PDB entry 4RHW | X-ray diffraction, 2.10 A resolution | chains A and B of the 6 polymer chains in the assembly

[Chain A (and B)]
Name: Apoptotic protease-activating factor 1
From: Homo sapiens
Notes: fragment: card domain; chain B of this document is another copy of the same molecule, construct and numbering; everything in this record applies to it too
Reference sequence: O14727 (APAF_HUMAN); residues 1-97 here = UniProt positions 1-97
Chain sequence (97 residues; numbered 1 to 97; the number before each row is that of its first residue):
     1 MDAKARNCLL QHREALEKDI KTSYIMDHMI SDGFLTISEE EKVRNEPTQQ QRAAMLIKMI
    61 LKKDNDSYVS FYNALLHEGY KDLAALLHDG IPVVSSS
Not modelled in the structure: 96-97 (chain B: 93-97)
What the authors report for this chain:
  - self-association interface (contacts with another copy of this molecule); pairs are residue here / residue on that copy: E41-Q49 (backbone contact)
  - mutagenesis - E41K, K58E/K62E, K81G/D82R: decreased catalytic activity on caspase-9
  - mutagenesis - R52G: unchanged catalytic activity on caspase-9
  - mutagenesis - K58E/K62E: unchanged binding to caspase-9

[Interface between chain A and chain B]
Contacting residue pairs (7):
  P47(A) - E41(B)
  P47(A) - N45(B)  hydrogen bond (backbone-side chain)
  T48(A) - S38(B)
  T48(A) - E41(B)
  T48(A) - K42(B)
  Q49(A) - E41(B)  hydrogen bond (backbone-side chain)
  R52(A) - E41(B)  salt bridge
Also at the interface, not in a pair above, chain A (5 interface residues in all): Q51

[In short]
5 residues of chain A and 4 residues of chain B are in contact, with 2 hydrogen bonds and 1 salt bridge. Among
the polar pairs are R52(A)-E41(B), P47(A)-N45(B) and Q49(A)-E41(B). From the paper: E41K, K58E/K62E and
K81G/D82R of chain A reduce catalytic activity on caspase-9; a self-association interface involving E41(A) and
Q49(A).
Chain A and chain B are both Apoptotic protease-activating factor 1 (Homo sapiens); the structure, Crystal
structure of Apaf-1 CARD and caspase-9 CARD complex, was determined by X-ray diffraction.
